Entry 7OZU (electron microscopy, 3.30 A resolution); this record covers chains A and B of the 5 polymer chains in the assembly.

[Chain A]
Molecule: Replicase polyprotein 1ab
Organism: Severe acute respiratory syndrome coronavirus 2
Reference sequence: P0DTD1 (R1AB_SARS2); residues 1-932 here correspond to UniProt positions 4393-5324 (UniProt number = residue number + 4392)
Chain sequence (932 residues; each row starts with the number of its first residue):
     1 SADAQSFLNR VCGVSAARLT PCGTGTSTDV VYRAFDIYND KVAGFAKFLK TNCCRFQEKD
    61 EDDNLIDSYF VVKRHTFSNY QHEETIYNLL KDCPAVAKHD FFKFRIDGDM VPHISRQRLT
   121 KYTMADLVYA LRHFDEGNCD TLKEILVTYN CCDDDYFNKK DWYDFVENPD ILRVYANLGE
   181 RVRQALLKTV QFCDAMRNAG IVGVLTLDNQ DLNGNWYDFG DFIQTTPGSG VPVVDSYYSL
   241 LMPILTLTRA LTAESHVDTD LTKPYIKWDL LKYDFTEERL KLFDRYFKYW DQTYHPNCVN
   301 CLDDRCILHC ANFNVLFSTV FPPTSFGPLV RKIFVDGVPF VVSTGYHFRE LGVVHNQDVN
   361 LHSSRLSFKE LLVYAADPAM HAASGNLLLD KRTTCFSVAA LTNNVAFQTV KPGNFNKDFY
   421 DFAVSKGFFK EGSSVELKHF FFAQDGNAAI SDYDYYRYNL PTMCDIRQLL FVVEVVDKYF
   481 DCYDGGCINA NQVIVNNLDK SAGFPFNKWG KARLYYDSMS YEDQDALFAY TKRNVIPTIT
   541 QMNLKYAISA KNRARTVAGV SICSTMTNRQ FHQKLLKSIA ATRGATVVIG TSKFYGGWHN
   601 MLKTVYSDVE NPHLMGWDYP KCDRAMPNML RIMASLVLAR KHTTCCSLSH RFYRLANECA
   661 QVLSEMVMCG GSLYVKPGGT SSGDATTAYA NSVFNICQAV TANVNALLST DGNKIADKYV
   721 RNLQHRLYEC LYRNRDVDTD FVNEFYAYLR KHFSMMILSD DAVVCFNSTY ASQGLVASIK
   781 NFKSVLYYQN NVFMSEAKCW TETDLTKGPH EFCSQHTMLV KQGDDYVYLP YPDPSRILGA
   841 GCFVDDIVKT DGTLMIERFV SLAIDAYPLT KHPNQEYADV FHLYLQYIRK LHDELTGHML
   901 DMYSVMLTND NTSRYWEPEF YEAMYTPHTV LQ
Disordered / not traced: 1-30, 51-117, 362-366, 897-909, 930-932
Metal / ion sites: Zn2+ site 1: His295, Cys301, Cys306, Cys310; Zn2+ site 2: Cys487, His642, Cys645, Cys646
UniProt features mapped onto this chain:
  - region: Lys545 to Arg555 (Interaction with RMP Remdesivir), Thr582 to Pro620 (RdRp Palm N-ter)
  - active site: Ser759, Asp760, Asp761
  - binding site (Mn(2+)): Asn209, Asp218
  - binding site (Zn(2+)): His295, Cys301, Cys306, Cys310, Cys487, His642, Cys645, Cys646
  - site: Gln932 (Cleavage)

[Chain B]
Molecule: Non-structural protein 8
Organism: Severe acute respiratory syndrome coronavirus 2
Reference sequence: P0DTD1 (R1AB_SARS2); residues 1-198 here correspond to UniProt positions 3943-4140 (UniProt number = residue number + 3942)
Chain sequence (217 residues; row label = number of the first residue in the row; numbers below 1 keep their minus sign (Met-18 is residue -18)):
   -18 MGSSHHHHHH ENLYFQSNAA IASEFSSLPS YAAFATAQEA YEQAVANGDS EVVLKKLKKS
    42 LNVAKSEFDR DAAMQRKLEK MADQAMTQMY KQARSEDKRA KVTSAMQTML FTMLRKLDND
   102 ALNNIINNAR DGCVPLNIIP LTTAAKLMVV IPDYNTYKNT CDGTTFTYAS ALWEIQQVVD
   162 ADSKIVQLSE ISMDNSPNLA WPLIVTALRA NSAVKLQ
Disordered / not traced: -18 to 76, 192-198
Sequence notes: initiating methionine (-18); expression tag (-17 to 0)
UniProt features mapped onto this chain:
  - site: Gln198 (Cleavage)

[How chain A and chain B interact]
Contacting residue pairs (81; chain A residue first):
  Leu270(A) with Ile119(B); Thr123(B)
  Leu271(A) with Ile106(B); Asn109(B); Val115(B), hydrophobic; Pro116(B); Ile119(B), hydrophobic
  Tyr273(A) with Asp112(B), hydrogen bond; Cys114(B)
  Pro323(A) with Asn118(B)
  Thr324(A) with Pro116(B); Asn118(B); Ile119(B)
  Phe326(A) with Asn118(B), hydrogen bond (backbone-side chain)
  Pro328(A) with Pro116(B); Leu117(B), hydrogen bond (backbone-backbone)
  Leu329(A) with Val115(B)
  Val330(A) with Gly113(B); Cys114(B); Val115(B), hydrogen bond (backbone-backbone); Leu117(B), hydrophobic; Ile120(B), hydrophobic
  Arg331(A) with Asp112(B); Cys114(B), hydrogen bond
  Lys332(A) with Asn100(B); Asn104(B)
  Val338(A) with Leu95(B), hydrophobic
  Pro339(A) with Leu95(B)
  Phe340(A) with Leu95(B), hydrophobic
  Val341(A) with Leu98(B), hydrophobic
  Thr344(A) with Cys114(B), hydrogen bond
  Phe368(A) with Arg80(B); Thr84(B)
  Leu371(A) with Thr84(B); Met87(B), hydrophobic; Gln88(B)
  Leu372(A) with Met87(B), hydrophobic
  Pro378(A) with Leu117(B)
  Ala379(A) with Leu117(B), hydrophobic
  Met380(A) with Leu91(B), hydrophobic; Met94(B)
  His381(A) with Met90(B); Met94(B)
  Ala382(A) with Leu117(B), hydrophobic
  Ala383(A) with Leu98(B), hydrophobic; Ile120(B), hydrophobic
  Ser384(A) with Met94(B); Lys97(B)
  Asn386(A) with Lys127(B)
  Leu387(A) with Leu122(B), hydrophobic; Ala125(B); Lys127(B), hydrogen bond (backbone-backbone); Leu128(B); Met129(B), hydrogen bond (backbone-backbone); Tyr149(B), hydrophobic; Trp154(B), hydrophobic
  Leu388(A) with Met129(B)
  Leu389(A) with Met129(B), hydrogen bond (backbone-backbone); Val130(B); Val131(B), hydrogen bond (backbone-backbone); Tyr149(B)
  Asp390(A) with Val131(B)
  Lys391(A) with Val131(B), hydrogen bond (backbone-backbone); Pro133(B); Thr141(B)
  Arg392(A) with Val131(B)
  Phe396(A) with Asn118(B)
  Val398(A) with Pro121(B)
  Ala400(A) with Met129(B), hydrophobic
  Thr402(A) with Met129(B)
  Asn403(A) with Met129(B)
  Val405(A) with Met129(B), hydrophobic
  Phe407(A) with Pro183(B), hydrophobic
  Asn447(A) with Pro183(B)
  Trp509(A) with Ala86(B); Met87(B), hydrophobic; Met90(B), hydrophobic
  Leu514(A) with Lys79(B); Val83(B), hydrophobic
  Ser518(A) with Arg80(B), hydrogen bond (backbone-side chain)
  Asp523(A) with Arg80(B), salt bridge
Also at the interface, not in a pair above, chain A (55 interface residues in all): Lys272, Ser325, His355, Tyr374, Ala375, Gly385, Asn404, Pro505, Tyr515, Val675
Also at the interface, not in a pair above, chain B (48 interface residues in all): Lys82, Phe92, Leu103, Ala110, Thr124, Ile132, Ala162, Ile185

[In short]
55 residues of chain A and 48 residues of chain B are in contact, with 12 hydrogen bonds and 1 salt bridge.
Polar contacts include Asp523(A)-Arg80(B), Tyr273(A)-Asp112(B) and Phe326(A)-Asn118(B).
Here chain A is Replicase polyprotein 1ab and chain B is Non-structural protein 8, both from Severe acute
respiratory syndrome coronavirus 2. Entry 7OZU (SARS-CoV-2 RdRp with Molnupiravir/ NHC in the template strand
base-paired with A) was determined by electron microscopy together with 7OZV from the same study.
